PDB entry 8FNF | electron microscopy, 3.50 A resolution | chains 5 and 10 of the 8 polymer chains in the assembly

Chain 5:
Protein: Mitochondrial RNA binding protein
Organism: Trypanosoma brucei
Reference sequence: Q389F5 (Q389F5_TRYB2); numbering as in UniProt (aligned over 1-310)
Sequence (310 residues; numbered 1 to 310; the number before each row is that of its first residue):
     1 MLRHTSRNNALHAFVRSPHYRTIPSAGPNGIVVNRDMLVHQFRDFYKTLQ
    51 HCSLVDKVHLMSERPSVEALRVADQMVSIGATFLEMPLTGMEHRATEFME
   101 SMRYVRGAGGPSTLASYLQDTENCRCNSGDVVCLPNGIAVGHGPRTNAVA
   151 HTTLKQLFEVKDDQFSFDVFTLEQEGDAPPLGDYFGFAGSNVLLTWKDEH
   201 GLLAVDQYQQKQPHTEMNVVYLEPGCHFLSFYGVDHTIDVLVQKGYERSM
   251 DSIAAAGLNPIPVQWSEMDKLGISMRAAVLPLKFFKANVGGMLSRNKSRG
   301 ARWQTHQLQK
Disordered / not traced: 1-10, 308-310

Chain 10:
Protein: RAP domain-containing protein
Organism: Trypanosoma brucei
Reference sequence: Q57VS6 (Q57VS6_TRYB2); numbering as in UniProt (aligned over 1-543)
Sequence (543 residues; numbered 1 to 543; the number before each row is that of its first residue):
     1 MRRRVVLCCQDVGSLLSSKHSVHSGIGYHERVFSRNLLYRRYPVVTVLPK
    51 AGFTVLDTKRWIASSGPPVTGSPLSPVTNPSLNVGTGGGEAVAMEGPLPV
   101 SYSPGSGVNGSLPVTSTAITAHCDVLSECVAKADELAVQLKAQNALSASA
   151 EILTQEGMEEFVEELKTSATNEMTALVKQMQTTPLLQRAGMHELRRTLYY
   201 TTSLKERDWLEEKQYTAAMRMLTVEVLRRDGDGVLSADDVLYVTTHVVTA
   251 NFYNRHLWNRMEKSLLKFSNYENIDMSSVKAFSTRLFKTRRGCAKETLDI
   301 RRKVLLAMSRRVGVLANDFDLPSLLGVLQCYTVHDLTPFHLEPLAIRATN
   351 HVGDFTPHECATLAHVLRKWRTMRLEVCERLVERICTSDQLTHHMANAAM
   401 IAIRTCFNQVSDGGRNAMNAEPTRQKLRAMGEQIGCRLDEVEYPALPVIL
   451 SILDVVVTLKIYVPKKCLQVIFSQANDMVAIVMEQKDDLVDPKTGKRVRP
   501 ITAEEGRQLQALLSHYGNDLAPELSQRMKEAFREGVLPDEASL
Disordered / not traced: 1-96, 107-113, 142-153, 489-499, 543

Chain 5 / chain 10 interface:
Pairs across the interface - 24 pairs, chain 5 then chain 10:
  Arg-21(5) / Asn-408(10)
  Arg-21(5) / Ser-411(10)
  Ile-23(5) / Asp-412(10)
  Ser-25(5) / Asp-412(10)
  Arg-35(5) / Ser-411(10)  hydrogen bond
  Arg-35(5) / Gly-413(10)  hydrogen bond (side chain-backbone)
  Pro-65(5) / Asn-408(10)
  Leu-88(5) / Arg-507(10)
  Leu-88(5) / Ala-511(10)
  Glu-92(5) / Ala-511(10)
  Glu-92(5) / Leu-512(10)
  Glu-92(5) / His-515(10)
  His-93(5) / Thr-458(10)
  Thr-96(5) / Asp-454(10)
  Thr-96(5) / Gln-508(10)
  Met-99(5) / Glu-504(10)
  Met-99(5) / Gln-508(10)
  Arg-103(5) / Glu-540(10)  salt bridge
  Arg-106(5) / Glu-540(10)  salt bridge
  Ser-112(5) / Ala-541(10)
  Thr-113(5) / Glu-504(10)
  Thr-113(5) / Asp-539(10)
  Gln-119(5) / Arg-507(10)
  Asp-120(5) / Arg-507(10)  salt bridge
Also at the interface, not in a pair above, chain 5 (20 interface residues in all): Thr-22, Pro-24, Ala-95, Ser-116
Also at the interface, not in a pair above, chain 10 (20 interface residues in all): Gln-409, Val-410, Gly-414, Val-457, Phe-532

Summary:
Chain 5 and chain 10 each contribute 20 residues to their interface; the contacts include 2 hydrogen bonds and
3 salt bridges. Polar pairs include Arg-103(5)/Glu-540(10), Arg-106(5)/Glu-540(10) and Asp-120(5)/Arg-507(10).
Here chain 5 is Mitochondrial RNA binding protein and chain 10 is RAP domain-containing protein, both from
Trypanosoma brucei. Entry 8FNF (Cryo-EM structure of RNase-untreated RESC-C in trypanosomal RNA editing) was
determined by electron microscopy (same publication as 8FN4, 8FN6, 8FNC, 8FNI and 8FNK).
